PDB entry 8Y0L | X-ray diffraction, 2.15 A resolution | chains A and D of the 4 polymer chains in the assembly

Chain A (and D):
Name: beta-glucosidase
From: Thermoascus aurantiacus
Notes: EC 3.2.1.21; chain D of this document is another copy of the same molecule, construct and numbering; everything in this record applies to it too
UniProtKB: Q0ZUL0 (Q0ZUL0_THEAU); residues 1-861 here = UniProt positions 1-861
Sequence (861 residues; each row starts with the number of its first residue):
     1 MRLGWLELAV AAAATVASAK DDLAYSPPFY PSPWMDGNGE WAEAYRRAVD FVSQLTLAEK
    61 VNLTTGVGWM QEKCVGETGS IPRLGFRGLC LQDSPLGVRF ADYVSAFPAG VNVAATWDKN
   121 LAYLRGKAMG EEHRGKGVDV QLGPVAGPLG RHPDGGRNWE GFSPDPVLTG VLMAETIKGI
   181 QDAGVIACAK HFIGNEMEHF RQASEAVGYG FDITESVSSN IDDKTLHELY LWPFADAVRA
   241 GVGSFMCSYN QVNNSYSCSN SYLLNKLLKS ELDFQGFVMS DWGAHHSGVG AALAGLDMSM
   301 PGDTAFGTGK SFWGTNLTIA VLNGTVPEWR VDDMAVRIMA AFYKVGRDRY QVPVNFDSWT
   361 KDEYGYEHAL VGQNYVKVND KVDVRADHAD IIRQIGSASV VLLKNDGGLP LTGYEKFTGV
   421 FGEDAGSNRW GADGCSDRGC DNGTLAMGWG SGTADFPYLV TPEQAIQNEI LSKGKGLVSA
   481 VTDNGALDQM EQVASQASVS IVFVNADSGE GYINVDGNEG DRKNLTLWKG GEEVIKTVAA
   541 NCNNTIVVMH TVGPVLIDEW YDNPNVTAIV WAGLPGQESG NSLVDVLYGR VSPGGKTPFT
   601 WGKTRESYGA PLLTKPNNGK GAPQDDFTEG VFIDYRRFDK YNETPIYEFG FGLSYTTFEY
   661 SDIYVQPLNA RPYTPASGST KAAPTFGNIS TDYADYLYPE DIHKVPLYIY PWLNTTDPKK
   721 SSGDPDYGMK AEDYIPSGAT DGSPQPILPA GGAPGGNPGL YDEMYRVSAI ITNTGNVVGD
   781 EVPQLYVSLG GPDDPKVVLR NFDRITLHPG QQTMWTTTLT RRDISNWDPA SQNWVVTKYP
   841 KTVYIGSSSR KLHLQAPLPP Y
Not modelled in the structure: 1-22, 303-311, 687-735
Cystine bridges: Cys74-Cys90, Cys247-Cys258, Cys435-Cys440
Metal / ion sites: Mg2+ site 1: Asp36, Asp273; Mg2+ site 2 near Glu131 (its only coordinating residue here)
Residues lining bound ligands: 1-deoxynojirimycin (NOJ): Val75, Asp93, Arg99, Leu142, Arg157, Lys190, His191, Arg201, Met246, Tyr249, Asp281, Trp282, Ser451, Glu510

How chain A and chain D interact:
Residue-residue contacts (21):
  Val207(A) - Met70(D)  hydrophobic
  Thr214(A) - His368(D)
  Tyr366(A) - Gly619(D)
  Tyr366(A) - Lys620(D)  hydrogen bond (backbone-side chain)
  Glu367(A) - Lys620(D)  salt bridge
  His368(A) - Thr214(D)
  His368(A) - Lys620(D)
  His368(A) - Gly621(D)
  Gln373(A) - Asn618(D)
  Gln373(A) - Gly619(D)
  Gln373(A) - Lys620(D)
  Gln373(A) - Gly621(D)
  Asn618(A) - Gln373(D)
  Gly619(A) - Tyr366(D)
  Gly619(A) - Gln373(D)
  Lys620(A) - Tyr366(D)
  Lys620(A) - Glu367(D)  salt bridge
  Lys620(A) - His368(D)
  Lys620(A) - Gln373(D)
  Gly621(A) - His368(D)
  Gly621(A) - Gln373(D)  hydrogen bond (backbone-side chain)
Interface residues without a listed pair, chain A (12 interface residues in all): Met70, Asp212
Interface residues without a listed pair, chain D (12 interface residues in all): Val207, Asp212

Summary:
The chain A/chain D interface involves 12 residues from each chain; the contacts include 2 hydrogen bonds and
2 salt bridges. Among the polar pairs are Glu367(A)-Lys620(D), Tyr366(A)-Lys620(D) and Gly621(A)-Gln373(D).
Chain A binds 1-deoxynojirimycin. Asp36(A) and Asp273(A) coordinate Mg2+ site 1.
Both chains are beta-glucosidase (Thermoascus aurantiacus). Entry 8Y0L (beta-glucosidase from Thermoascus
aurantiacus) was determined by X-ray diffraction (same publication as 8Y0M).
